Entry 5XYU (electron microscopy, 3.45 A resolution); this record covers chains A and K of the 20 polymer chains in the assembly.

[Chain A]
Molecule: 16S RNA
Organism: Mycobacterium smegmatis (strain ATCC 700084 / mc(2)155)
Sequence (1528 nucleotides; each row starts with the number of its first residue):
     1 UUUUUGUUUGGAGAGUUUGAUCCUGGCUCAGGACGAACGCUGGCGGCGUG
    51 CUUAACACAUGCAAGUCGAACGGAAAGGCCCUUUCGGGGGUACUCGAGUG
   101 GCGAACGGGUGAGUAACACGUGGGUGAUCUGCCCUGCACUUUGGGAUAAG
   151 CCUGGGAAACUGGGUCUAAUACCGAAUACACCCUGCUGGUCGCAUGGCCU
   201 GGUAGGGGAAAGCUUUUGCGGUGUGGGAUGGGCCCGCGGCCUAUCAGCUU
   251 GUUGGUGGGGUGAUGGCCUACCAAGGCGACGACGGGUAGCCGGCCUGAGA
   301 GGGUGACCGGCCACACUGGGACUGAGAUACGGCCCAGACUCCUACGGGAG
   351 GCAGCAGUGGGGAAUAUUGCACAAUGGGCGCAAGCCUGAUGCAGCGACGC
   401 CGCGUGAGGGAUGACGGCCUUCGGGUUGUAAACCUCUUUCAGCACAGACG
   451 AAGCGCAAGUGACGGUAUGUGCAGAAGAAGGACCGGCCAACUACGUGCCA
   501 GCAGCCGCGGUAAUACGUAGGGUCCGAGCGUUGUCCGGAAUUACUGGGCG
   551 UAAAGAGCUCGUAGGUGGUUUGUCGCGUUGUUCGUGAAAACUCACAGCUU
   601 AACUGUGGGCGUGCGGGCGAUACGGGCAGACUAGAGUACUGCAGGGGAGA
   651 CUGGAAUUCCUGGUGUAGCGGUGGAAUGCGCAGAUAUCAGGAGGAACACC
   701 GGUGGCGAAGGCGGGUCUCUGGGCAGUAACUGACGCUGAGGAGCGAAAGC
   751 GUGGGGAGCGAACAGGAUUAGAUACCCUGGUAGUCCACGCCGUAAACGGU
   801 GGGUACUAGGUGUGGGUUUCCUUCCUUGGGAUCCGUGCCGUAGCUAACGC
   851 AUUAAGUACCCCGCCUGGGGAGUACGGCCGCAAGGCUAAAACUCAAAGGA
   901 AUUGACGGGGGCCCGCACAAGCGGCGGAGCAUGUGGAUUAAUUCGAUGCA
   951 ACGCGAAGAACCUUACCUGGGUUUGACAUGCACAGGACGCCGGCAGAGAU
  1001 GUCGGUUCCCUUGUGGCCUGUGUGCAGGUGGUGCAUGGCUGUCGUCAGCU
  1051 CGUGUCGUGAGAUGUUGGGUUAAGUCCCGCAACGAGCGCAACCCUUGUCU
  1101 CAUGUUGCCAGCACGUUAUGGUGGGGACUCGUGAGAGACUGCCGGGGUCA
  1151 ACUCGGAGGAAGGUGGGGAUGACGUCAAGUCAUCAUGCCCCUUAUGUCCA
  1201 GGGCUUCACACAUGCUACAAUGGCCGGUACAAAGGGCUGCGAUGCCGUGA
  1251 GGUGGAGCGAAUCCUUUCAAAGCCGGUCUCAGUUCGGAUCGGGGUCUGCA
  1301 ACUCGACCCCGUGAAGUCGGAGUCGCUAGUAAUCGCAGAUCAGCAACGCU
  1351 GCGGUGAAUACGUUCCCGGGCCUUGUACACACCGCCCGUCACGUCAUGAA
  1401 AGUCGGUAACACCCGAAGCCGGUGGCCUAACCCUUGUGGAGGGAGCCGUC
  1451 GAAGGUGGGAUCGGCGAUUGGGACGAAGUCGUAACAAGGUAGCCGUACCG
  1501 GAAGGUGCGGCUGGAUCACCUCCUUUCU
Not modelled in the structure: 1-8, 75-95, 161-163, 215-217, 420-426, 451-458, 494, 628, 820-827, 980-992, 1005-1024, 1066-1080, 1113-1123, 1144-1151, 1266-1268, 1434-1438, 1457, 1516-1528
Ion coordination: Mg2+ site 1 near U17 (its only coordinating residue here); Mg2+ site 2 near G25 (its only coordinating residue here); Mg2+ site 3 near A105 (its only coordinating residue here); Mg2+ site 4: A112, G113, G289; Mg2+ site 5: G299, G538; Mg2+ site 6 near A315 (its only coordinating residue here); Mg2+ site 7: C330, C352; Mg2+ site 8 near A540 (its only coordinating residue here); Mg2+ site 9: A552, A553, A554; Mg2+ site 10 near C558 (its only coordinating residue here); Mg2+ site 11 near A728 (its only coordinating residue here); Mg2+ site 12: A739, G740; 16 more Mg2+ sites not listed

[Chain K]
Protein: 30S ribosomal protein S11
Organism: Mycobacterium smegmatis (strain ATCC 700084 / mc(2)155)
UniProtKB: A0QSL6 (RS11_MYCS2); residues 1-138 here = UniProt positions 1-138
Chain sequence (138 residues; row label = number of the first residue in the row):
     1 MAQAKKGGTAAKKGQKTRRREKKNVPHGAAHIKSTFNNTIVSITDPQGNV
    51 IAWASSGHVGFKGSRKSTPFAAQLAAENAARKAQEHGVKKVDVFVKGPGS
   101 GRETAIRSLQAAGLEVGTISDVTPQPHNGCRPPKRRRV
Not modelled in the structure: 1-23

[Interface between chain A and chain K]
Contacting residue pairs - 75 pairs, chain A then chain K:
  G654(A) - His127(K)  base contact
  A655(A) - Gln125(K)  hydrogen bond to the sugar
  A655(A) - His127(K)  hydrogen bond to the base
  A655(A) - Gly129(K)  base contact
  A656(A) - Pro124(K)  sugar contact
  A656(A) - Pro126(K)  sugar contact
  U657(A) - Cys130(K)  hydrogen bond to the base
  G663(A) - Gly48(K)  hydrogen bond to the base
  G663(A) - Asn49(K)  hydrogen bond to the sugar
  U664(A) - Asn49(K)  sugar contact
  U664(A) - Val50(K)  hydrogen bond to the sugar
  G665(A) - Val50(K)  sugar contact
  G665(A) - Ile51(K)  sugar contact
  U666(A) - Trp53(K)  sugar contact
  A667(A) - Trp53(K)  sugar contact
  A667(A) - His58(K)  salt bridge to the phosphate
  G668(A) - Gly57(K)  sugar contact
  G668(A) - His58(K)  salt bridge to the phosphate
  C669(A) - Asn38(K)  hydrogen bond to the phosphate
  C669(A) - Ser55(K)  hydrogen bond to the phosphate
  C669(A) - Gly57(K)  hydrogen bond to the phosphate
  C669(A) - Lys66(K)  phosphate contact
  G670(A) - Asn38(K)  hydrogen bond to the phosphate
  G670(A) - Ile40(K)  phosphate contact
  G670(A) - Lys66(K)  base contact
  G671(A) - Asn37(K)  base contact
  G671(A) - Gly63(K)  base contact
  G671(A) - Lys66(K)  hydrogen bond to the base
  U672(A) - Asn37(K)  hydrogen bond to the phosphate
  U672(A) - Gly63(K)  base contact
  U672(A) - Ser64(K)  base contact
  U672(A) - Arg136(K)  salt bridge to the phosphate
  G673(A) - Val138(K)  phosphate contact
  G674(A) - Ser64(K)  phosphate contact
  A675(A) - Lys62(K)  phosphate contact
  A675(A) - Gly63(K)  phosphate contact
  A675(A) - Ser64(K)  hydrogen bond to the phosphate
  A684(A) - Trp53(K)  base contact
  A686(A) - Lys33(K)  salt bridge to the phosphate
  A686(A) - Ser42(K)  hydrogen bond to the sugar
  A686(A) - Val50(K)  base contact
  U687(A) - His31(K)  phosphate contact
  U687(A) - Gly48(K)  hydrogen bond to the sugar
  U687(A) - Lys96(K)  salt bridge to the phosphate
  C688(A) - His31(K)  phosphate contact
  C688(A) - Gln47(K)  hydrogen bond to the sugar
  C688(A) - Gly48(K)  sugar contact
  G694(A) - Cys130(K)  base contact
  A696(A) - Asn128(K)  hydrogen bond to the sugar
  A696(A) - Gly129(K)  sugar contact
  A696(A) - Arg131(K)  sugar contact
  C697(A) - Asn128(K)  phosphate contact
  A698(A) - Gln125(K)  base contact
  A698(A) - His127(K)  stacking on the base
  A698(A) - Asn128(K)  hydrogen bond to the phosphate
  A757(A) - Cys130(K)  base contact
  G758(A) - Cys130(K)  sugar contact
  G758(A) - Arg131(K)  hydrogen bond to the sugar
  C759(A) - Arg131(K)  sugar contact
  C759(A) - Pro132(K)  sugar contact
  C759(A) - Pro133(K)  phosphate contact
  C759(A) - Lys134(K)  phosphate contact
  G760(A) - Pro133(K)  phosphate contact
  G760(A) - Lys134(K)  hydrogen bond to the phosphate
  A761(A) - Lys134(K)  phosphate contact
  C775(A) - Arg137(K)  hydrogen bond to the sugar
  C775(A) - Val138(K)  sugar contact
  C776(A) - Lys134(K)  salt bridge to the phosphate
  C776(A) - Arg136(K)  phosphate contact
  C776(A) - Arg137(K)  hydrogen bond to the phosphate
  C777(A) - Arg136(K)  phosphate contact
  U1490(A) - Arg137(K)  base contact
  U1506(A) - Lys134(K)  phosphate contact
  G1507(A) - Lys134(K)  salt bridge to the phosphate
  G1507(A) - Arg137(K)  salt bridge to the phosphate
Also at the interface, not in a pair above, chain A (39 interface residues in all): U784, A1491, G1509
Also at the interface, not in a pair above, chain K (38 interface residues in all): Thr35, Thr44, Ser56, Arg135

[In short]
39 residues of chain A and 38 residues of chain K are in contact, with 22 hydrogen bonds, 8 salt bridges and 1
aromatic stacking contact. Polar pairs include A655(A)-His127(K), U657(A)-Cys130(K) and G663(A)-Gly48(K). The
Mg2+ site 4 is built by A112(A), G113(A) and G289(A).
Chain A is 16S RNA and chain K is 30S ribosomal protein S11, both from Mycobacterium smegmatis (strain ATCC
700084 / mc(2)155); the structure, Small subunit of Mycobacterium smegmatis ribosome, was determined by
electron microscopy together with 5XYM from the same study.
